Entry 9ETS (electron microscopy, 2.60 A resolution); this record covers chains A and D of the 37 polymer chains in the assembly.

[Chain A (and D)]
Molecule: DUF4352 domain-containing protein
From: Sulfolobus acidocaldarius
Notes: chain D of this document is another copy of the same molecule, construct and numbering; everything in this record applies to it too
UniProt: A0A0U3GLH8 (A0A0U3GLH8_9CREN); residues 16-156 here = UniProt positions 16-156
Chain sequence (141 residues; each row starts with the number of its first residue):
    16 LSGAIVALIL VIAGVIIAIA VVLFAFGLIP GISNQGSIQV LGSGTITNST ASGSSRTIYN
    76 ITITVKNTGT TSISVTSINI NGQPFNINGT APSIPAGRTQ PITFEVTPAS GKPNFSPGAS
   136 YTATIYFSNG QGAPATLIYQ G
Covalently attached groups: glycan linked to Asn63; N-acetylglucosamine (NAG) linked to Asn75, Asn103

[Chain A / chain D interface]
Residue-residue contacts - 21 pairs, chain A then chain D:
  Ala22(A) with Leu16(D), hydrophobic
  Leu25(A) with Ser17(D), hydrogen bond (backbone-side chain)
  Val26(A) with Leu16(D), hydrophobic; Ser17(D)
  Gly29(A) with Ser17(D); Val21(D)
  Val30(A) with Ile20(D), hydrophobic
  Ala33(A) with Ile24(D), hydrophobic
  Val37(A) with Ala28(D), hydrophobic
  Ala40(A) with Ile32(D), hydrophobic
  Phe41(A) with Ile32(D), hydrophobic
  Gly57(A) with Tyr141(D), hydrogen bond (backbone-side chain)
  Ser58(A) with Asn94(D), hydrogen bond (backbone-side chain); Gly97(D)
  Thr60(A) with Ser125(D), hydrogen bond
  Thr77(A) with Pro99(D)
  Thr79(A) with Ser92(D); Pro99(D)
  Thr114(A) with Thr91(D)
  Pro116(A) with Ala124(D), hydrophobic
  Gln155(A) with Gln98(D)
Interface residues without a listed pair, chain A (19 interface residues in all): Gln54, Leu56
Interface residues without a listed pair, chain D (21 interface residues in all): Leu25, Ile31, Phe100, Asn101, Gly145

[Overview]
19 residues of chain A face 21 of chain D across their interface, with 4 hydrogen bonds. Among the polar pairs
are Leu25(A)-Ser17(D), Gly57(A)-Tyr141(D) and Ser58(A)-Asn94(D). N-acetylglucosamine is covalently linked to
Asn75(A) and Asn103(A).
Both chains are DUF4352 domain-containing protein (Sulfolobus acidocaldarius). Entry 9ETS (Sulfolobus
acidocaldarius AAP filament) was determined by electron microscopy (same publication as 9ETT, 9EV0, 8QX4 and
8RZL).
